PDB entry 5DCM | X-ray diffraction, 1.60 A resolution | chains A and B

# Chain A
Molecule: PhoB family transcriptional regulator
From: Streptococcus agalactiae
UniProt: X5JZS1 (X5JZS1_STRAG); residues 0-221 here correspond to UniProt positions 1-222 (UniProt number = residue number + 1)
Amino-acid sequence (243 residues; each row starts with the number of its first residue; numbering starts at 0):
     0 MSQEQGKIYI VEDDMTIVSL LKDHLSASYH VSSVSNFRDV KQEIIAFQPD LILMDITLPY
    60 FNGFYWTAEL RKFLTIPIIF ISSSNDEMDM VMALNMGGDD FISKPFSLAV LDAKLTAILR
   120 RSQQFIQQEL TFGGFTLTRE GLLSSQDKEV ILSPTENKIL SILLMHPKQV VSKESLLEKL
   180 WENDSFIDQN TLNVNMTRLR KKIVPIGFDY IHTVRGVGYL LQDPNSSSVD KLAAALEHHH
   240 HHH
Disordered / not traced: 0-127, 225-242
Sequence notes: expression tag (222-242)

# Chain B
Molecule: PhoB family transcriptional regulator
From: Streptococcus agalactiae
UniProt: X5JZS1 (X5JZS1_STRAG); residues 0-221 here correspond to UniProt positions 1-222 (UniProt number = residue number + 1)
Amino-acid sequence (243 residues; each row starts with the number of its first residue; numbering starts at 0):
     0 MSQEQGKIYI VEDDMTIVSL LKDHLSASYH VSSVSNFRDV KQEIIAFQPD LILMDITLPY
    60 FNGFYWTAEL RKFLTIPIIF ISSSNDEMDM VMALNMGGDD FISKPFSLAV LDAKLTAILR
   120 RSQQFIQQEL TFGGFTLTRE GLLSSQDKEV ILSPTENKIL SILLMHPKQV VSKESLLEKL
   180 WENDSFIDQN TLNVNMTRLR KKIVPIGFDY IHTVRGVGYL LQNDPSSSVD KLAAALEHHH
   240 HHH
Disordered / not traced: 0-126, 225-242
Sequence notes: expression tag (222-242)

# How chain A and chain B interact
Contacting residue pairs - 11 pairs, chain A then chain B:
  Arg-138(A) with Arg-138(B); Glu-139(B), salt bridge
  Glu-139(A) with Arg-138(B), salt bridge; Glu-139(B); Pro-153(B); Asn-156(B)
  Ile-150(A) with Pro-153(B)
  Pro-153(A) with Glu-139(B); Ile-150(B)
  Asn-156(A) with Glu-139(B)
  Lys-157(A) with Glu-139(B)
Also at the interface, not in a pair above, chain A (9 interface residues in all): Gly-140, Leu-141, Ser-152
Also at the interface, not in a pair above, chain B (8 interface residues in all): Leu-141, Ser-152, Lys-157

# Summary
The interface between chain A and chain B involves 9 residues on one side and 8 on the other, with 2 salt
bridges. Polar pairs include Arg-138(A)/Glu-139(B) and Glu-139(A)/Arg-138(B).
Chain A is PhoB family transcriptional regulator and chain B is PhoB family transcriptional regulator, both
from Streptococcus agalactiae; the structure, Structure of a lantibiotic response regulator: C-terminal domain
of the nisin resistance regulator NsrR, was determined by X-ray diffraction together with 5DCL from the same
study.
